7B8R - chains C and F of the 6 polymer chains in the assembly; structure by X-ray diffraction, 2.10 A resolution.

# Chain C
Protein: Multidrug efflux pump subunit AcrB
Organism: Escherichia coli (strain K12)
UniProt: P31224 (ACRB_ECOLI); residue numbers follow UniProt; this construct covers 39-329, 561-869
Chain sequence (613 residues; numbered 38 to 872; 222 numbers in that range are skipped by the numbering (no residue carries them; nothing is unmodelled there); the number before each row is that of its first residue):
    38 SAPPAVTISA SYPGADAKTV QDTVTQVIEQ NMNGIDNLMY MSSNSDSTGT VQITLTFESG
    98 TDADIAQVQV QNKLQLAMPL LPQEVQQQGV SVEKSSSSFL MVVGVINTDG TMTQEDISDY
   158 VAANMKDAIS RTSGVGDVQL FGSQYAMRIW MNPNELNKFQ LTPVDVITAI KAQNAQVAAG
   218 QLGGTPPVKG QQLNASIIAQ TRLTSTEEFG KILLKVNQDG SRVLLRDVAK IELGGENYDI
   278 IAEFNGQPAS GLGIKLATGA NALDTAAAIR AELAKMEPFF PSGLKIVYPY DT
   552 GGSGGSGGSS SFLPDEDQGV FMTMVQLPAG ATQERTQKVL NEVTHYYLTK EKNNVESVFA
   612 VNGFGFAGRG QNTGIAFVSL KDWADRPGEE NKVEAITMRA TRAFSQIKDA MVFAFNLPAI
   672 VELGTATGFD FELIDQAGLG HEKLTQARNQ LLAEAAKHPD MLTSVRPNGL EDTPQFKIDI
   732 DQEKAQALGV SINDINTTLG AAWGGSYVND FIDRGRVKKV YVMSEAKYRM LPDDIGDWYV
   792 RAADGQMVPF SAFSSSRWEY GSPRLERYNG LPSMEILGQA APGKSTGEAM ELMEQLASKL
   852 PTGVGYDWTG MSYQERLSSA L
Not modelled in the structure: 552-567, 674-676, 865-872
Differences from the reference sequence: expression tag (38, 870-872); linker (552-560)
Ligand contacts:
  - doxycycline (DXT; (4s,4ar,5s,5ar,6r,12as)-4-(dimethylamino)-3,5,10,12,12a-pentahydroxy-6-methyl-1,11-dioxo-1,4,4a,5,5a,6,11,12a-octahydrotetracene-2-carboxamide), molecule 1: Ser48, Gln176, Leu177, Phe178, Gly179, Ser180, Glu273, Asn274, Asp276, Ile277, Ala279, Val612, Phe615
  - doxycycline (DXT), molecule 2: Ser134, Ser135, Phe136, Val139, Gln176, Phe178, Pro326, Tyr327, Met573, Phe610, Phe615, Gly616, Phe617, Ile626, Phe628
From the paper describing this entry:
  - binding site for doxycycline: Ser135, Phe136, Val139, Phe178, Asn274, Tyr327, Met573, Phe610, Phe615, Phe617, Phe628
  - mutagenesis - F136A: unchanged growth in response to chloramphenicol
  - mutagenesis - F136A, F178A: unchanged growth in response to tetraphenylphosphonium

# Chain F
Protein: DARPin
Organism: synthetic construct
Notes: antibody fragment or engineered binder
Chain sequence (169 residues; each row starts with the number of its first residue):
     1 MRGSHHHHHH GSDLGKKLLE AARAGRDDEV RILMANGADV NAADVVGWTP LHLAAYWGHL
    61 EIVEVLLKNG ADVNAYDTLG STPLHLAAHF GHLEIVEVLL KNGADVNAKD DNGITPLHLA
   121 ANRGHLEIVE VLLKYGADVN AQDKFGKTAF DISINNGNED LAEILQKLN
Not modelled in the structure: 1-14, 167-169

# Interface between chain C and chain F
Pairs across the interface - 9 pairs, chain C then chain F:
  Leu230(C) - Val46(F)  hydrophobic
  Lys248(C) - Asn155(F)
  Lys248(C) - Asn156(F)  hydrogen bond
  Arg259(C) - Lys147(F)
  Leu261(C) - Asn155(F)
  Arg263(C) - Ile154(F)  hydrogen bond (side chain-backbone)
  Arg263(C) - Asn155(F)  hydrogen bond (side chain-backbone)
  Arg263(C) - Asn156(F)
  Arg263(C) - Gly157(F)
Other interface residues (no listed pair), chain C (6 interface residues in all): Gln229
Other interface residues (no listed pair), chain F (7 interface residues in all): Val45

# Summary
Chain C and chain F form an interface of 6 and 7 residues respectively; the contacts include 3 hydrogen bonds.
Polar pairs include Lys248(C)-Asn156(F), Arg263(C)-Ile154(F) and Arg263(C)-Asn155(F). The paper reports a
binding site for doxycycline at Ser135(C), Phe136(C) and Val139(C) among others; F136A and F178A of chain C
leave growth in response to tetraphenylphosphonium unchanged.
Here chain C is Multidrug efflux pump subunit AcrB (Escherichia coli (strain K12)) and chain F is DARPin
(synthetic construct). Entry 7B8R (Doxycycline bound structure of bacterial efflux pump) was determined by
X-ray diffraction (same publication as 7B8P, 7B8Q, 7B8S and 7B8T).
